2FYZ - chains C and E of the 6 polymer chains in the assembly; structure by X-ray diffraction, 2.20 A resolution.

== Chain C (and E) ==
Protein: Fusion glycoprotein F0
Organism: Mumps virus
Notes: chain E of this document is another copy of the same molecule, construct and numbering; everything in this record applies to it too
UniProt: P11236 (FUS_MUMPM); residue numbers follow UniProt; this construct covers 124-181
Amino-acid sequence (63 residues; each row starts with the number of its first residue):
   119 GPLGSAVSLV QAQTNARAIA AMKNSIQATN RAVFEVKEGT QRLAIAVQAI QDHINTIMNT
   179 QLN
Unresolved in the structure: 119-122, 181 (chain E: 181)
Sequence notes: cloning artifact (119-123)

== Interface between chain C and chain E ==
Residue-residue contacts (37; chain C residue first):
  S123(C) with G122(E); S123(E), hydrogen bond (side chain-backbone)
  S126(C) with S126(E), hydrogen bond
  L127(C) with S126(E)
  A130(C) with S126(E); Q129(E); N133(E), hydrogen bond (backbone-side chain)
  N133(C) with N133(E)
  A134(C) with Q129(E); N133(E)
  I137(C) with N133(E); A136(E), hydrophobic; I137(E), hydrophobic; M140(E)
  M140(C) with M140(E), hydrophobic
  K141(C) with M140(E)
  I144(C) with M140(E), hydrophobic; S143(E); I144(E), hydrophobic
  T147(C) with T147(E)
  N148(C) with T147(E), hydrogen bond
  V151(C) with V151(E), hydrophobic; V154(E), hydrophobic
  V154(C) with V154(E), hydrophobic
  K155(C) with V154(E)
  T158(C) with T158(E), hydrogen bond; L161(E)
  L161(C) with L161(E), hydrophobic
  A162(C) with L161(E)
  V165(C) with L161(E), hydrophobic; V165(E), hydrophobic; I168(E), hydrophobic
  Q169(C) with I168(E)
  I172(C) with I168(E), hydrophobic; H171(E); I172(E), hydrophobic
  L180(C) with L180(E), hydrophobic
Interface residues without a listed pair, chain C (23 interface residues in all): I168
Interface residues without a listed pair, chain E (24 interface residues in all): V125, A130, A150, G157

== Overview ==
Chain C and chain E form an interface of 23 and 24 residues respectively, with 5 hydrogen bonds. Among the
polar pairs are S123(C)-S123(E), S126(C)-S126(E) and A130(C)-N133(E).
Both chains are Fusion glycoprotein F0 (Mumps virus). Entry 2FYZ (Structural of Mumps virus fusion protein
core) was determined by X-ray diffraction.
